PDB entry 6PMI | electron microscopy, 3.86 A resolution | chains C and D of the 9 polymer chains in the assembly

Chain C:
Protein: DNA-directed RNA polymerase subunit beta
Organism: Escherichia coli O45:K1 (strain S88 / ExPEC)
Notes: EC 2.7.7.6
UniProtKB: B7MIX3 (RPOB_ECO45); numbering as in UniProt (aligned over 1-1342)
Chain sequence (1342 residues; each row starts with the number of its first residue):
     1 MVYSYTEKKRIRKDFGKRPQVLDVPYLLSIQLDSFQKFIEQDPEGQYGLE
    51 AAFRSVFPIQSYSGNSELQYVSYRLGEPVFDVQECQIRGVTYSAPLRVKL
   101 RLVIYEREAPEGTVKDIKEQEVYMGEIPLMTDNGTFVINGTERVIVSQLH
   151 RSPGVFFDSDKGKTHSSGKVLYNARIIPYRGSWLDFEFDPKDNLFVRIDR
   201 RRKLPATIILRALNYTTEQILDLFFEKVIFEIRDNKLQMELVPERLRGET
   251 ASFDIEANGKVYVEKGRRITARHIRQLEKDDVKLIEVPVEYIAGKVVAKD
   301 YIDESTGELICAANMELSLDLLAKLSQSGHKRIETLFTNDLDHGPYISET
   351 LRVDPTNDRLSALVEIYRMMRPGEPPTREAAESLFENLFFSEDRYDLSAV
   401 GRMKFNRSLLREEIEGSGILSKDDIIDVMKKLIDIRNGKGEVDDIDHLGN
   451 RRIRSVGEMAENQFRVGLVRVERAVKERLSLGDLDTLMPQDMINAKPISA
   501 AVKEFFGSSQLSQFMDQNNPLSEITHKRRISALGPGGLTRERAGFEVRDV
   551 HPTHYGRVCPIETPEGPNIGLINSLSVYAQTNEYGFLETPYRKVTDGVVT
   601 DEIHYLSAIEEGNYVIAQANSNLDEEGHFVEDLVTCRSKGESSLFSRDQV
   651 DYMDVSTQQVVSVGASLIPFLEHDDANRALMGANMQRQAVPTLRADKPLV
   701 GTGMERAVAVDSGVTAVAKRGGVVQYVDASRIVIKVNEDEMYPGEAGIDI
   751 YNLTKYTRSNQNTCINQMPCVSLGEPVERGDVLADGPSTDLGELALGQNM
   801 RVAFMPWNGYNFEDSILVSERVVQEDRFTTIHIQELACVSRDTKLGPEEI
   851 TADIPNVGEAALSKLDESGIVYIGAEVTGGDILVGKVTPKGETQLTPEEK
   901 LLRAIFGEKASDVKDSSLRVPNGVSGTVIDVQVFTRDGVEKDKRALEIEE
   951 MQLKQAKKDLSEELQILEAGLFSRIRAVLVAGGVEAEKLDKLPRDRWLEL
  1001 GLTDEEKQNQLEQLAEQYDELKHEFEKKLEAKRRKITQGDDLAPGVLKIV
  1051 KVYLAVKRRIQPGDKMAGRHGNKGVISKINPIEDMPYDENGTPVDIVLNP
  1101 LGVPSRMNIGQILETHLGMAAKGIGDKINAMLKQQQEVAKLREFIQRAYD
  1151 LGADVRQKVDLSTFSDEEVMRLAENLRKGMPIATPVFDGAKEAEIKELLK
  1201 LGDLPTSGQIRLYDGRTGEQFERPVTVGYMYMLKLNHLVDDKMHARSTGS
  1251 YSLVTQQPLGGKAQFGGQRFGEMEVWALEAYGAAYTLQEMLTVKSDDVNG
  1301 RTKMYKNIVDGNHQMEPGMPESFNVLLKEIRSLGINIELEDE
Unresolved in the structure: 1-2
UniProt features mapped onto this chain:
  - modified residue (N6-acetyllysine): K1022, K1200
From the paper describing this entry:
  - binding site for Synthetic template strand DNA: R470, N494, K496

Chain D:
Protein: DNA-directed RNA polymerase subunit beta'
Organism: Escherichia coli O157:H7
Notes: EC 2.7.7.6
UniProtKB: P0A8T8 (RPOC_ECO57); residue numbers follow UniProt; this construct covers 1-1407
Chain sequence (1407 residues; row label = number of the first residue in the row):
     1 MKDLLKFLKAQTKTEEFDAIKIALASPDMIRSWSFGEVKKPETINYRTFK
    51 PERDGLFCARIFGPVKDYECLCGKYKRLKHRGVICEKCGVEVTQTKVRRE
   101 RMGHIELASPTAHIWFLKSLPSRIGLLLDMPLRDIERVLYFESYVVIEGG
   151 MTNLERQQILTEEQYLDALEEFGDEFDAKMGAEAIQALLKSMDLEQECEQ
   201 LREELNETNSETKRKKLTKRIKLLEAFVQSGNKPEWMILTVLPVLPPDLR
   251 PLVPLDGGRFATSDLNDLYRRVINRNNRLKRLLDLAAPDIIVRNEKRMLQ
   301 EAVDALLDNGRRGRAITGSNKRPLKSLADMIKGKQGRFRQNLLGKRVDYS
   351 GRSVITVGPYLRLHQCGLPKKMALELFKPFIYGKLELRGLATTIKAAKKM
   401 VEREEAVVWDILDEVIREHPVLLNRAPTLHRLGIQAFEPVLIEGKAIQLH
   451 PLVCAAYNADFDGDQMAVHVPLTLEAQLEARALMMSTNNILSPANGEPII
   501 VPSQDVVLGLYYMTRDCVNAKGEGMVLTGPKEAERLYRSGLASLHARVKV
   551 RITEYEKDANGELVAKTSLKDTTVGRAILWMIVPKGLPYSIVNQALGKKA
   601 ISKMLNTCYRILGLKPTVIFADQIMYTGFAYAARSGASVGIDDMVIPEKK
   651 HEIISEAEAEVAEIQEQFQSGLVTAGERYNKVIDIWAAANDRVSKAMMDN
   701 LQTETVINRDGQEEKQVSFNSIYMMADSGARGSAAQIRQLAGMRGLMAKP
   751 DGSIIETPITANFREGLNVLQYFISTHGARKGLADTALKTANSGYLTRRL
   801 VDVAQDLVVTEDDCGTHEGIMMTPVIEGGDVKEPLRDRVLGRVTAEDVLK
   851 PGTADILVPRNTLLHEQWCDLLEENSVDAVKVRSVVSCDTDFGVCAHCYG
   901 RDLARGHIINKGEAIGVIAAQSIGEPGTQLTMRTFHIGGAASRAAAESSI
   951 QVKNKGSIKLSNVKSVVNSSGKLVITSRNTELKLIDEFGRTKESYKVPYG
  1001 AVLAKGDGEQVAGGETVANWDPHTMPVITEVSGFVRFTDMIDGQTITRQT
  1051 DELTGLSSLVVLDSAERTAGGKDLRPALKIVDAQGNDVLIPGTDMPAQYF
  1101 LPGKAIVQLEDGVQISSGDTLARIPQESGGTKDITGGLPRVADLFEARRP
  1151 KEPAILAEISGIVSFGKETKGKRRLVITPVDGSDPYEEMIPKWRQLNVFE
  1201 GERVERGDVISDGPEAPHDILRLRGVHAVTRYIVNEVQDVYRLQGVKIND
  1251 KHIEVIVRQMLRKATIVNAGSSDFLEGEQVEYSRVKIANRELEANGKVGA
  1301 TYSRDLLGITKASLATESFISAASFQETTRVLTEAAVAGKRDELRGLKEN
  1351 VIVGRLIPAGTGYAYHQDRMRRRAAGEAPAAPQVTAEDASASLAELLNAG
  1401 LGGSDNE
Unresolved in the structure: 1-14, 933-947, 1127-1136, 1377-1407
UniProt features mapped onto this chain:
  - binding site (Zn(2+)): C70, C72, C85, C88, C814, C888, C895, C898
  - binding site (Mg(2+)): D460, D462, D464
  - modified residue: K972 (N6-acetyllysine)
Metal / ion sites: Zn2+ site 1: C70, C72, C85, C88; Mg2+: D460, D462, D464; Zn2+ site 2: C814, C888, C895
From the paper describing this entry:
  - binding site for Synthetic template strand DNA: S319
  - mutagenesis - K74A, K74A/K87A, K87A: decreased catalytic activity with RNA polymerase sigma factor FliA
  - mutagenesis - K74A/K87A: decreased growth in response to bacterial growth

Chain C / chain D interface:
Pairs across the interface (211):
  R548(C) with R780(D), hydrogen bond (backbone-side chain)
  D549(C) with R780(D), hydrogen bond (backbone-side chain)
  V550(C) with H777(D); R780(D)
  Y555(C) with F773(D), hydrophobic
  P560(C) with T776(D); R780(D), hydrogen bond (backbone-side chain)
  I561(C) with Y772(D)
  N573(C) with R780(D)
  Q618(C) with N768(D), hydrogen bond; V769(D); L770(D)
  N620(C) with N768(D), hydrogen bond; V769(D)
  T635(C) with L770(D)
  T657(C) with V769(D)
  E672(C) with G766(D); L767(D), hydrogen bond (backbone-backbone)
  H673(C) with F763(D), hydrogen bond (side chain-backbone); R764(D); E765(D); G766(D)
  D674(C) with F763(D); Y772(D)
  D675(C) with F763(D)
  A676(C) with Y772(D)
  A679(C) with Y772(D)
  F804(C) with A637(D); S638(D), hydrogen bond (backbone-side chain); V639(D)
  M805(C) with A637(D); S638(D)
  P806(C) with A632(D); A637(D)
  N808(C) with P359(D); A633(D)
  G809(C) with V357(D); P359(D)
  Y810(C) with P359(D), hydrophobic
  F812(C) with P451(D), hydrophobic; Q504(D), hydrogen bond (backbone-side chain)
  E813(C) with C454(D); A459(D); D460(D); F461(D); Q504(D)
  S815(C) with F461(D)
  R841(C) with G257(D)
  Q894(C) with K76(D)
  E898(C) with K79(D)
  Q1061(C) with G444(D); K445(D), hydrogen bond (side chain-backbone)
  P1062(C) with A446(D)
  K1065(C) with D462(D)
  V1075(C) with F461(D); D462(D); G463(D)
  I1076(C) with T356(D)
  S1077(C) with T356(D), hydrogen bond; V357(D)
  L1101(C) with Q504(D)
  P1104(C) with Q736(D), hydrogen bond (backbone-side chain); L740(D), hydrophobic
  S1105(C) with R731(D), hydrogen bond; Q736(D)
  M1107(C) with Q736(D); Q739(D); L740(D), hydrophobic; F763(D), hydrophobic
  I1109(C) with F763(D), hydrophobic
  H1116(C) with I641(D)
  F1187(C) with V769(D), hydrophobic
  E1192(C) with I641(D); R764(D), salt bridge
  K1196(C) with D642(D), salt bridge
  S1207(C) with D642(D), hydrogen bond
  Q1220(C) with R634(D), hydrogen bond (backbone-side chain)
  F1221(C) with R634(D)
  E1222(C) with Y537(D), hydrogen bond; R634(D), salt bridge; S635(D)
  R1223(C) with Y512(D); G636(D)
  V1225(C) with S638(D)
  T1226(C) with V639(D), hydrogen bond (side chain-backbone)
  V1239(C) with K445(D)
  K1242(C) with Q465(D)
  M1243(C) with K371(D); M372(D), hydrophobic; K445(D)
  H1244(C) with G351(D); R352(D), hydrogen bond (backbone-backbone)
  A1245(C) with S350(D)
  R1246(C) with D348(D); Y349(D), hydrogen bond (backbone-backbone); S350(D), hydrogen bond (backbone-backbone)
  S1247(C) with D348(D); Y349(D), hydrogen bond (backbone-backbone); E375(D), hydrogen bond
  T1248(C) with Y349(D)
  Y1251(C) with D348(D), hydrogen bond
  L1253(C) with R99(D)
  Q1256(C) with R99(D), hydrogen bond
  Q1257(C) with N341(D); K345(D)
  P1258(C) with R346(D); V347(D)
  L1259(C) with R346(D)
  G1260(C) with R346(D)
  G1267(C) with R346(D), hydrogen bond (backbone-side chain); V347(D)
  Q1268(C) with K345(D); R346(D); V347(D), hydrogen bond (backbone-backbone); S350(D), hydrogen bond (backbone-side chain); R352(D)
  R1269(C) with R339(D); Q340(D), hydrogen bond (side chain-backbone); G344(D), hydrogen bond (side chain-backbone); K345(D); R346(D)
  F1270(C) with G344(D); K345(D), hydrogen bond (backbone-backbone); V347(D), hydrophobic
  M1273(C) with T428(D)
  E1274(C) with N424(D); T428(D)
  W1276(C) with R798(D); V801(D); V917(D); Q921(D), hydrogen bond (backbone-side chain)
  A1277(C) with R431(D); Q921(D)
  E1279(C) with L1347(D)
  A1280(C) with R431(D)
  Y1281(C) with R431(D), hydrogen bond (side chain-backbone); L432(D); M484(D), hydrophobic
  G1282(C) with G1360(D); T1361(D), hydrogen bond (backbone-backbone)
  A1283(C) with E479(D)
  A1284(C) with L1356(D), hydrophobic; G1362(D)
  Y1285(C) with E475(D); E479(D); T1361(D); Y1365(D)
  T1286(C) with A476(D); E479(D), hydrogen bond
  Q1288(C) with L1356(D)
  E1289(C) with L472(D); T473(D)
  L1291(C) with K345(D)
  K1294(C) with R346(D); V347(D); D348(D), hydrogen bond (backbone-backbone); L472(D)
  S1295(C) with K345(D); R346(D)
  D1296(C) with K345(D), salt bridge
  M1304(C) with L472(D), hydrophobic
  Y1305(C) with Y349(D)
  I1308(C) with P379(D), hydrophobic; F380(D), hydrophobic
  V1309(C) with P379(D); G383(D)
  H1313(C) with F380(D); L472(D); T473(D)
  G1318(C) with E15(D)
  M1319(C) with E15(D)
  P1320(C) with V1353(D)
  V1325(C) with L249(D), hydrophobic
  L1326(C) with F338(D), hydrophobic
  K1328(C) with R99(D)
  E1329(C) with M330(D); I331(D); R337(D), salt bridge
  R1331(C) with W33(D); M102(D); P243(D)
  S1332(C) with P243(D); L327(D)
  L1333(C) with H113(D); W115(D), hydrophobic; L307(D), hydrophobic; L327(D), hydrophobic
  G1334(C) with A25(D)
  I1335(C) with A23(D); A25(D); W33(D)
  N1336(C) with I22(D); A23(D), hydrogen bond (backbone-backbone); L24(D); A25(D); W33(D)
  I1337(C) with K21(D); I22(D), hydrophobic
  E1338(C) with I20(D); K21(D), hydrogen bond (backbone-backbone)
  L1339(C) with F17(D), hydrophobic; A19(D)
  E1340(C) with F17(D); D18(D), hydrogen bond (backbone-backbone); A19(D), hydrogen bond (backbone-backbone); K21(D); R1341(D), salt bridge
  D1341(C) with D18(D)
  E1342(C) with E16(D); F17(D); D18(D)
Interface residues without a listed pair, chain C (128 interface residues in all): T563, I569, S642, V660, L671, N677, W807, G1063, K1073, P1100, I1112, V1254, G1271, Q1314, S1322, F1323
Interface residues without a listed pair, chain D (140 interface residues in all): E100, D248, D256, L342, L343, S353, V354, I355, Y360, L376, K378, Y382, I434, E443, L452, H469, V470, L474, L483, D505, F629, G640, I722, A779, L783, A787, I1352, G1354, I1357

Overview:
128 residues of chain C and 140 residues of chain D are in contact, with 39 hydrogen bonds and 6 salt bridges.
Polar pairs include E1192(C)-R764(D), K1196(C)-D642(D) and E1222(C)-R634(D). From the paper: a binding site
for Synthetic template strand DNA at R470(C), N494(C) and S319(D) among others; K74A, K74A/K87A and K87A of
chain D reduce catalytic activity with RNA polymerase sigma factor FliA.
Chain C is DNA-directed RNA polymerase subunit beta (Escherichia coli O45:K1 (strain S88 / ExPEC)) and chain D
is DNA-directed RNA polymerase subunit beta' (Escherichia coli O157:H7); the structure, Sigm28-transcription
initiation complex with specific promoter at the state 1, was determined by electron microscopy, deposited
together with 6PMJ.
